8IYD - chains B and c of the 30 polymer chains in the assembly; structure by electron microscopy, 3.10 A resolution.

== Chain B (and c) ==
Molecule: Tail tube protein
Source organism: Escherichia phage lambda
Notes: chain c of this document is another copy of the same molecule, construct and numbering; everything in this record applies to it too
Reference sequence: P03733 (TUBE_LAMBD); numbering as in UniProt (aligned over 1-246)
Amino-acid sequence (246 residues; numbered 1 to 246; the number before each row is that of its first residue):
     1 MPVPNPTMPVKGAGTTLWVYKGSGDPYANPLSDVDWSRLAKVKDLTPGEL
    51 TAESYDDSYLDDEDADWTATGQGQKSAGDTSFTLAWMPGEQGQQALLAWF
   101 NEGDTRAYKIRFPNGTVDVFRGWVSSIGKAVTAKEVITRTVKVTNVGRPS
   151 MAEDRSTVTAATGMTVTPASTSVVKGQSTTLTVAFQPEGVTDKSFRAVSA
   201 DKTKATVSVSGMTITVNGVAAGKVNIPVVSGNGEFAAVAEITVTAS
Not modelled in the structure: 1-2

== Chain B / chain c interface ==
Contacting residue pairs - 21 pairs, chain B then chain c:
  Ala-13(B) / Leu-60(c)
  Ala-13(B) / Ala-65(c)  hydrophobic
  Gly-14(B) / Leu-60(c)  hydrogen bond (backbone-backbone)
  Gly-14(B) / Asp-61(c)
  Gly-14(B) / Asp-62(c)  hydrogen bond (backbone-backbone)
  Thr-15(B) / Leu-60(c)
  Thr-15(B) / Asp-61(c)
  Arg-38(B) / Asp-61(c)  salt bridge
  Lys-41(B) / Tyr-59(c)
  Lys-41(B) / Asp-61(c)
  Val-42(B) / Tyr-59(c)
  Val-42(B) / Leu-60(c)  hydrogen bond (backbone-backbone)
  Val-42(B) / Asp-61(c)
  Lys-43(B) / Tyr-59(c)
  Lys-43(B) / Leu-60(c)
  Ala-85(B) / Tyr-59(c)
  Lys-134(B) / Glu-53(c)  salt bridge
  Lys-134(B) / Tyr-55(c)
  Lys-134(B) / Gln-74(c)
  Glu-135(B) / Tyr-55(c)
  Val-136(B) / Tyr-55(c)  hydrogen bond (backbone-side chain)
Other interface residues (no listed pair), chain B (13 interface residues in all): Asp-44, Leu-45
Other interface residues (no listed pair), chain c (11 interface residues in all): Ser-58, Glu-63, Asp-64

== Overview ==
Chain B and chain c form an interface of 13 and 11 residues respectively; the contacts include 4 hydrogen
bonds and 2 salt bridges. Polar pairs include Arg-38(B)/Asp-61(c), Lys-134(B)/Glu-53(c) and
Val-136(B)/Tyr-55(c).
Both chains are Tail tube protein (Escherichia phage lambda). Entry 8IYD (Tail cap of phage lambda tail) was
determined by electron microscopy (same publication as 8IYK, 8IYL, 8JVM and 8KGE).
